8J1Q - chains A and B of the 5 polymer chains in the assembly; structure by electron microscopy, 3.30 A resolution.

== Chain A ==
Name: Fab Light chain (REGN10987)
Organism: Homo sapiens
Notes: antibody fragment or engineered binder
Sequence (224 residues; each row starts with the number of its first residue):
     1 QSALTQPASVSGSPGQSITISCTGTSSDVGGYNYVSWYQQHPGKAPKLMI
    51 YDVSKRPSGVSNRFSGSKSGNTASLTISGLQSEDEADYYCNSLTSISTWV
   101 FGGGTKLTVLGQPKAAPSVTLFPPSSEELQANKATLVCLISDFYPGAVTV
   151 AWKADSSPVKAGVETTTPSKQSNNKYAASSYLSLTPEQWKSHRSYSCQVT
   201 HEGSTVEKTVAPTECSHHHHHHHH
Unresolved in the structure: 1-2, 112-224
Cystine bridges: Cys22-Cys90

== Chain B ==
Name: Fab heavy chain (REGN10987)
Organism: Homo sapiens
Notes: antibody fragment or engineered binder
Sequence (248 residues; each row starts with the number of its first residue):
     1 QVQLVESGGGVVQPGRSLRLSCAASGFTFSNYAMYWVRQAPGKGLEWVAV
    51 ISYDGSNKYYADSVKGRFTISRDNSKNTLYLQMNSLRTEDTAVYYCASGS
   101 DYGDYLLVYWGQGTLVTVSSASTKGPSVFPLAPSSKSTSGGTAALGCLVK
   151 DYFPEPVTVSWNSGALTSGVHTFPAVLQSSGLYSLSSVVTVPSSSLGTQT
   201 YICNVNHKPSNTKVDKKVEPKSCDKSNSLVPRGSPSRLEEELRRRLTE
Unresolved in the structure: 123-248
Cystine bridges: Cys22-Cys96

== Chain A / chain B interface ==
Pairs across the interface (27; chain A residue first):
  Tyr34(A) - Tyr105(B)  hydrophobic
  Tyr38(A) - Leu106(B)
  Tyr38(A) - Leu107(B)  hydrogen bond (side chain-backbone)
  Tyr38(A) - Trp110(B)
  Gln40(A) - Gln39(B)  hydrogen bond
  Gln40(A) - Tyr95(B)
  Ala45(A) - Trp110(B)
  Ala45(A) - Gly111(B)
  Pro46(A) - Trp110(B)
  Leu48(A) - Leu107(B)
  Tyr51(A) - Tyr102(B)  hydrogen bond (side chain-backbone)
  Tyr51(A) - Tyr105(B)
  Tyr51(A) - Leu106(B)  hydrophobic
  Asp52(A) - Tyr105(B)
  Pro57(A) - Tyr102(B)
  Asn91(A) - Leu107(B)
  Leu93(A) - Tyr105(B)  hydrophobic
  Ser97(A) - Tyr59(B)
  Thr98(A) - Trp47(B)
  Trp99(A) - Tyr35(B)
  Trp99(A) - Trp47(B)
  Trp99(A) - Val50(B)  hydrophobic
  Trp99(A) - Tyr105(B)  hydrogen bond (side chain-backbone)
  Phe101(A) - Leu45(B)  hydrophobic
  Phe101(A) - Trp47(B)
  Phe101(A) - Trp110(B)  hydrophobic
  Gly103(A) - Gly44(B)
Other interface residues (no listed pair), chain A (19 interface residues in all): Ser36, Lys44, Tyr89
Other interface residues (no listed pair), chain B (19 interface residues in all): Val37, Lys43, Glu46, Val108, Gln112

== Overview ==
The chain A/chain B interface involves 19 residues from each chain; the contacts include 4 hydrogen bonds.
Polar contacts include Tyr38(A)-Leu107(B), Gln40(A)-Gln39(B) and Tyr51(A)-Tyr102(B).
Here chain A is Fab Light chain (REGN10987) and chain B is Fab heavy chain (REGN10987), both from Homo
sapiens. Entry 8J1Q (CryoEM structure of SARS CoV-2 RBD and Aptamer complex) was determined by electron
microscopy, deposited together with 8J26.
